Entry 6BTM (electron microscopy, 3.40 A resolution); this record covers chains A and C of the 6 polymer chains in the assembly.

== Chain A ==
Protein: Alternative Complex III subunit A
Source organism: Flavobacterium johnsoniae UW101
Reference sequence: A5FJF1 (A5FJF1_FLAJ1); numbering as in UniProt (aligned over 1-444)
Amino-acid sequence (444 residues; numbered 1 to 444; the number before each row is that of its first residue):
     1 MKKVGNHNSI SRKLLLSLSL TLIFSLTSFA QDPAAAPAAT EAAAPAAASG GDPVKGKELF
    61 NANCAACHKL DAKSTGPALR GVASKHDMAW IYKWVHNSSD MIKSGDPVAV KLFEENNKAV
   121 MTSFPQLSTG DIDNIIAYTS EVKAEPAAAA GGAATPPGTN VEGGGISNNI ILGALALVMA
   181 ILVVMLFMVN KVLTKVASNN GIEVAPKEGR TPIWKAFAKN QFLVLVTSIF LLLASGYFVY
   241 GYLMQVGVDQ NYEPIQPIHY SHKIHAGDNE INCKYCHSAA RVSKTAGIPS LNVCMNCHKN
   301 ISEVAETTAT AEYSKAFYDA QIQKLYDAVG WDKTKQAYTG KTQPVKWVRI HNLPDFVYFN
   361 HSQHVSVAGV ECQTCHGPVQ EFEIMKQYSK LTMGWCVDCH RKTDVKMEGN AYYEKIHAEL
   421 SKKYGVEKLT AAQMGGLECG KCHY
Disordered / not traced: 1-223
Covalently attached groups: heme c (HEC) linked to Cys-273, Cys-276, Cys-294, Cys-297, Cys-372, Cys-375, Cys-396, Cys-399, Cys-439, Cys-442
Metal / ion sites: heme c Fe (5 sites), coordinated by His-262, His-265, His-277, His-298, His-361, His-364, His-376, Met-393, His-400, His-443
Residues lining bound ligands:
  - FAW ((2S)-3-hydroxypropane-1,2-diyl ditetradecanoate): Phe-238, Val-239, Tyr-242
  - heme c (HEC), molecule 1: Gly-247, Leu-353, Pro-354, Phe-356, Val-357, Leu-391, Thr-392, Met-393, Val-397, His-400, Gly-436, Leu-437, Glu-438, His-443
  - heme c (HEC), molecule 2: Gln-256, Tyr-260, His-262, His-265, Ala-266, Ile-271, Asn-272, His-277, Ile-288, Pro-289, Trp-347, Val-348, Arg-349, Ile-350, His-351, Gln-373, His-376, Val-379, Met-385
  - heme c (HEC), molecule 3: Ile-258, His-259, Tyr-260, Ser-261, Ile-264, His-265, Asn-269, Ile-271, Tyr-275, Val-293, His-298, Ile-301, Val-304, Ala-305, Thr-308, Ile-322, Trp-347
  - heme c (HEC), molecule 4: Lys-274, His-277, Ala-280, Ala-286, Arg-349, His-351, Asn-352, Leu-353, Phe-359, His-361, His-364, Val-365, Val-370, Glu-371, His-376, Leu-391
  - heme c (HEC), molecule 5: Tyr-358, Phe-359, Gln-363, His-364, Val-367, Ala-368, Val-370, Thr-374, Trp-395, His-400, Thr-403, Asp-404, Val-405, Tyr-413, Thr-430, Gly-436, Lys-441

== Chain C ==
Protein: Alternative Complex III subunit C
Source organism: Flavobacterium johnsoniae UW101
Reference sequence: A5FJF3 (A5FJF3_FLAJ1); numbering as in UniProt (aligned over 1-466)
Amino-acid sequence (466 residues; each row starts with the number of its first residue):
     1 MSSHYEAPIR KPLVIGDKSY HDVTVDVAAP VEGPANKQWW IVFTIALVAF LWGLGCIIYT
    61 VSTGIGTWGL NKTVGWAWDI TNFVWWVGIG HAGTLISAVL LLFRQRWRMA INRSAEAMTI
   121 FSVVQAGLFP IIHMGRPWLA YWVLPIPNQF GSLWVNFNSP LLWDVFAIST YLSVSLVFWW
   181 TGLLPDFAML RDRAITPFNK RVYSILSFGW SGRAKDWQRF EEVSLVLAGL ATPLVLSVHT
   241 IVSMDFATSV IPGWHTTIFP PYFVAGAVFS GFAMVNTLLI VMRKVSNLEA YITLQHIELM
   301 NIIIMITGSI VGVAYITELF VAWYSGVEYE QYAFLNRATG PYWWAYWSMM TCNVFSPQFM
   361 WFKKLRTSIM FSFIISIVVN IGMWFERFVI IVTSLHRDYL PSSWTMFSPT FVDIGIFIGT
   421 IGFFFVLFLL YSRTFPVIAQ AEVKTILKGT GDNYIRERAN KDSHHE
Disordered / not traced: 1-3, 461-466
Residues lining bound ligands: heme c (HEC): Trp-142, Phe-150, Leu-153

== How chain A and chain C interact ==
Contacting residue pairs (7; chain A residue first):
  Tyr-240(A) with Pro-147(C), hydrogen bond (side chain-backbone)
  Met-244(A) with Gln-149(C)
  Lys-390(A) with Gln-149(C)
  Thr-392(A) with Gln-149(C)
  Met-393(A) with Phe-150(C)
  Gly-394(A) with Gln-149(C); Gly-151(C)
Other interface residues (no listed pair), chain C (5 interface residues in all): Asn-148

== In short ==
6 residues of chain A face 5 of chain C across their interface, with 1 hydrogen bond. The hydrogen-bonded pair
is Tyr-240(A)/Pro-147(C). Ligands of chain A: compound FAW. Bound to chain C: heme c. Covalently linked heme
c: at Cys-276(A), Cys-297(A), Cys-375(A), Cys-399(A) and Cys-442(A).
Chain A is Alternative Complex III subunit A and chain C is Alternative Complex III subunit C, both from
Flavobacterium johnsoniae UW101; the structure, Structure of Alternative Complex III from Flavobacterium
johnsoniae (Wild Type), was determined by electron microscopy.
